2VIU - chains A and B; structure by X-ray diffraction, 2.50 A resolution.

# Chain A
Protein: Hemagglutinin
From: Influenza A virus (A/X-31(H3N2))
UniProt: P03437 (HEMA_IAAIC); residues 1-328 here correspond to UniProt positions 17-344 (UniProt number = residue number + 16)
Chain sequence (328 residues; numbered 1 to 328; the number before each row is that of its first residue):
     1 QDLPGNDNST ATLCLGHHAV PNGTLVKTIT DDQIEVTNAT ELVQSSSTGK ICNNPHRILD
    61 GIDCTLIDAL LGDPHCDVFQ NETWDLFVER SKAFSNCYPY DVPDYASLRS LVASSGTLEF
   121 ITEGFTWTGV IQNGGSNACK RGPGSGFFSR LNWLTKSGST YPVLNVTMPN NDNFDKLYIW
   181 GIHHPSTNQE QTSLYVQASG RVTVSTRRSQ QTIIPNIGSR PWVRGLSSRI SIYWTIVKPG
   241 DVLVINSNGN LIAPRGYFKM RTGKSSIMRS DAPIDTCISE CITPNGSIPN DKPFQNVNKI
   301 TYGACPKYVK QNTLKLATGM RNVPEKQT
Unresolved in the structure: 1-8
Sequence notes: engineered mutation Ile-131 (Thr147 in P03437)
UniProt features mapped onto this chain:
  - glycosylation (N-linked (GlcNAc...) asparagine): Asn-8, Asn-22, Asn-38, Asn-81, Asn-165, Asn-285
Disulfide bonds: Cys-52/Cys-277, Cys-64/Cys-76, Cys-97/Cys-139, Cys-281/Cys-305
Covalently attached groups: N-acetylglucosamine (NAG) linked to Asn-81, Asn-285; glycan linked to Asn-165
Ligand contacts: N-acetylglucosamine (NAG; 2-acetamido-2-deoxy-beta-D-glucopyranose): Asn-38, Thr-40, Thr-318

# Chain B
Protein: Hemagglutinin
From: unidentified influenza virus
Notes: engineered mutation(s): CHAIN A, T131I
UniProt: P03437 (HEMA_IAAIC); residues 1-175 here correspond to UniProt positions 346-520 (UniProt number = residue number + 345)
Chain sequence (175 residues; row label = number of the first residue in the row):
     1 GLFGAIAGFI ENGWEGMIDG WYGFRHQNSE GTGQAADLKS TQAAIDQING KLNRVIEKTN
    61 EKFHQIEKEF SEVEGRIQDL EKYVEDTKID LWSYNAELLV ALENQHTIDL TDSEMNKLFE
   121 KTRRQLRENA EEMGNGCFKI YHKCDNACIE SIRNGTYDHD VYRDEALNNR FQIKG
UniProt features mapped onto this chain:
  - glycosylation: Asn-154 (N-linked (GlcNAc...) asparagine)
Disulfide bonds: Cys-144/Cys-148
Covalently attached groups: N-acetylglucosamine (NAG) linked to Asn-154

# Interface between chain A and chain B
Inter-chain disulfides: Cys-14(A)/Cys-137(B)
Contacting residue pairs (141; chain A residue first):
  Ser-9(A) / Tyr-141(B)
  Ser-9(A) / His-142(B)  hydrogen bond (backbone-backbone)
  Ser-9(A) / Lys-143(B)  hydrogen bond (backbone-backbone)
  Ser-9(A) / Asn-169(B)
  Thr-10(A) / Ile-140(B)
  Thr-10(A) / Tyr-141(B)
  Thr-10(A) / His-142(B)
  Ala-11(A) / Gln-27(B)
  Ala-11(A) / Phe-138(B)
  Ala-11(A) / Lys-139(B)
  Ala-11(A) / Ile-140(B)  hydrogen bond (backbone-backbone)
  Ala-11(A) / His-142(B)
  Ala-11(A) / Cys-144(B)  hydrophobic
  Thr-12(A) / His-26(B)
  Thr-12(A) / Gln-27(B)  hydrogen bond (backbone-backbone)
  Thr-12(A) / Phe-138(B)
  Leu-13(A) / Phe-24(B)  hydrophobic
  Leu-13(A) / Arg-25(B)
  Leu-13(A) / His-26(B)
  Leu-13(A) / Gly-136(B)
  Leu-13(A) / Cys-137(B)
  Leu-13(A) / Phe-138(B)  hydrogen bond (backbone-backbone)
  Leu-13(A) / Ile-140(B)  hydrophobic
  Leu-13(A) / Ile-152(B)  hydrophobic
  Cys-14(A) / Trp-14(B)
  Cys-14(A) / Gly-23(B)
  Cys-14(A) / Phe-24(B)
  Cys-14(A) / Arg-25(B)  hydrogen bond (backbone-backbone)
  Cys-14(A) / Gly-136(B)
  Cys-14(A) / Cys-137(B)  disulfide
  Leu-15(A) / Ile-10(B)
  Leu-15(A) / Trp-14(B)
  Leu-15(A) / Gly-23(B)
  Leu-15(A) / Phe-24(B)  hydrophobic
  Leu-15(A) / Leu-118(B)  hydrophobic
  Leu-15(A) / Thr-122(B)
  Leu-15(A) / Gly-136(B)  hydrogen bond (backbone-backbone)
  Leu-15(A) / Phe-138(B)  hydrophobic
  Gly-16(A) / Trp-14(B)
  Gly-16(A) / Tyr-22(B)
  Gly-16(A) / Gly-23(B)  hydrogen bond (backbone-backbone)
  Gly-16(A) / Met-115(B)
  His-17(A) / Ile-6(B)
  His-17(A) / Ile-10(B)
  His-17(A) / Asn-12(B)
  His-17(A) / Gly-13(B)
  His-17(A) / Trp-14(B)  hydrogen bond (backbone-backbone)
  His-17(A) / Met-17(B)
  His-17(A) / Trp-21(B)
  His-17(A) / Tyr-22(B)
  His-17(A) / Met-115(B)
  His-18(A) / Trp-14(B)
  His-18(A) / Met-17(B)
  His-18(A) / Trp-21(B)  hydrogen bond (backbone-backbone)
  Ala-19(A) / Gly-13(B)
  Ala-19(A) / Trp-14(B)  hydrogen bond (backbone-backbone)
  Ala-19(A) / Glu-15(B)
  Pro-21(A) / Glu-15(B)
  Val-26(A) / Asn-104(B)
  Lys-27(A) / Glu-97(B)  salt bridge
  Lys-27(A) / Asn-104(B)  hydrogen bond (backbone-side chain)
  Thr-28(A) / Ala-101(B)
  Thr-28(A) / Asn-104(B)
  Thr-28(A) / Gln-105(B)  hydrogen bond
  Thr-28(A) / Ile-108(B)
  Ile-29(A) / Ala-101(B)
  Ile-29(A) / Gln-105(B)  hydrogen bond (backbone-side chain)
  Thr-30(A) / Gln-105(B)  hydrogen bond (backbone-side chain)
  Ile-34(A) / Ile-108(B)  hydrophobic
  Val-36(A) / Ile-108(B)  hydrophobic
  Thr-40(A) / Leu-52(B)
  Leu-42(A) / Val-55(B)  hydrophobic
  Leu-42(A) / Val-100(B)  hydrophobic
  Arg-109(A) / Glu-67(B)  salt bridge
  Ser-110(A) / His-64(B)  hydrogen bond
  Ser-114(A) / His-64(B)
  Lys-264(A) / Phe-63(B)
  Ser-265(A) / His-64(B)
  Ser-266(A) / His-64(B)  hydrogen bond
  Arg-269(A) / Glu-67(B)  salt bridge
  Arg-269(A) / Glu-69(B)
  Asn-290(A) / Thr-59(B)
  Asp-291(A) / Ile-56(B)
  Pro-293(A) / Val-55(B)
  Phe-294(A) / Ala-96(B)  hydrophobic
  Lys-299(A) / Lys-68(B)  hydrogen bond (backbone-side chain)
  Lys-299(A) / Glu-85(B)
  Lys-299(A) / Ile-89(B)
  Ile-300(A) / Lys-68(B)
  Ile-300(A) / Glu-69(B)
  Thr-301(A) / Gln-65(B)  hydrogen bond (backbone-side chain)
  Tyr-302(A) / Lys-62(B)
  Tyr-302(A) / Phe-63(B)
  Gly-303(A) / Asn-60(B)
  Gly-303(A) / Glu-61(B)
  Gly-303(A) / Lys-62(B)  hydrogen bond (backbone-backbone)
  Gly-303(A) / Phe-63(B)
  Ala-304(A) / Thr-59(B)
  Ala-304(A) / Glu-61(B)
  Cys-305(A) / Thr-59(B)
  Cys-305(A) / Asn-60(B)
  Lys-307(A) / Asn-60(B)
  Lys-307(A) / Trp-92(B)
  Tyr-308(A) / Ile-89(B)  hydrophobic
  Val-309(A) / Trp-92(B)
  Val-309(A) / Ser-93(B)
  Val-309(A) / Ala-96(B)  hydrophobic
  Lys-310(A) / Ile-89(B)
  Lys-310(A) / Asp-90(B)  salt bridge
  Lys-310(A) / Ser-93(B)  hydrogen bond (backbone-side chain)
  Gln-311(A) / Ser-93(B)  hydrogen bond (side chain-backbone)
  Gln-311(A) / Glu-97(B)  hydrogen bond
  Leu-314(A) / Ala-96(B)  hydrophobic
  Leu-314(A) / Glu-97(B)
  Leu-314(A) / Val-100(B)  hydrophobic
  Lys-315(A) / Val-100(B)
  Lys-315(A) / Asn-104(B)  hydrogen bond (backbone-side chain)
  Leu-316(A) / Leu-52(B)  hydrophobic
  Leu-316(A) / Glu-103(B)
  Leu-316(A) / Asn-104(B)
  Ala-317(A) / Asn-104(B)  hydrogen bond (backbone-side chain)
  Ala-317(A) / Thr-107(B)
  Thr-318(A) / Trp-21(B)
  Thr-318(A) / Ile-48(B)
  Thr-318(A) / Leu-52(B)
  Gly-319(A) / Thr-107(B)
  Met-320(A) / Ile-6(B)  hydrophobic
  Met-320(A) / Trp-21(B)
  Met-320(A) / Tyr-22(B)  hydrophobic
  Met-320(A) / Thr-111(B)
  Val-323(A) / Ala-7(B)  hydrophobic
  Val-323(A) / Glu-11(B)
  Val-323(A) / Asn-12(B)
  Val-323(A) / Gly-13(B)  hydrogen bond (backbone-backbone)
  Pro-324(A) / Asn-12(B)
  Pro-324(A) / Glu-15(B)
  Glu-325(A) / Asn-12(B)
  Glu-325(A) / Gly-13(B)
  Glu-325(A) / Trp-14(B)
  Glu-325(A) / Glu-15(B)  hydrogen bond (side chain-backbone)
  Lys-326(A) / Asn-12(B)
Other interface residues (no listed pair), chain A (63 interface residues in all): Val-20, Ala-113, Ile-267, Glu-280, Lys-292, Asn-298, Pro-306, Arg-321
Other interface residues (no listed pair), chain B (68 interface residues in all): Gly-16, Gly-20, Asn-28, Leu-99, Leu-102, Phe-119, Met-133, Ile-149, Glu-165

# In short
Chain A and chain B form an interface of 63 and 68 residues respectively; the contacts include 1 disulfide
bond, 27 hydrogen bonds and 4 salt bridges. Polar pairs include Lys-27(A)/Glu-97(B), Arg-109(A)/Glu-67(B) and
Arg-269(A)/Glu-67(B). N-acetylglucosamine is bound between chain A and chain B.
Chain A is Hemagglutinin (Influenza A virus (A/X-31(H3N2))) and chain B is Hemagglutinin (unidentified
influenza virus); the structure, Influenza virus hemagglutinin, was determined by X-ray diffraction, deposited
together with 2VIR, 2VIS and 2VIT.
